PDB entry 9E7T | electron microscopy, 2.80 A resolution | chains A and C of the 3 polymer chains in the assembly

Chain A:
Protein: Dot/Icm T4SS effector PieF
Organism: Legionella pneumophila
UniProt: A0AAN5PHN6 (A0AAN5PHN6_LEGPN); residue numbers follow UniProt; this construct covers 1-125
Amino-acid sequence (150 residues; numbered -24 to 125; the number before each row is that of its first residue; numbers below 1 keep their minus sign (Met-24 is residue -24)):
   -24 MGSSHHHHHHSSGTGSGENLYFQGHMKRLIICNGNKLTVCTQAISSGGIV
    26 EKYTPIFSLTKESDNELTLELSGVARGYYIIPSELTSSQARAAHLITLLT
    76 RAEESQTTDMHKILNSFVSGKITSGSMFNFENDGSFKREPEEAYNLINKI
Disordered / not traced: -24 to 0, 19-25
Sequence notes: expression tag (-24 to 0)
What the authors report for this chain:
  - contacts within the chain: Phe111-Arg113 (backbone contact)

Chain C:
Protein: SDH7p Mitochondrial protein involved in assembly of succinate dehydrogenase, CCR4-NOT transcription complex subunit 7
Organism: Homo sapiens
Notes: EC 3.1.13.4
UniProt: chimeric construct of A0A0L8VUM0, Q9UIV1: residues -105 to -11 from A0A0L8VUM0 (A0A0L8VUM0_9SACH) positions 1-95 (UniProt number = residue number + 106); residues 1-285 from Q9UIV1 positions 1-285 (same numbers)
Amino-acid sequence (411 residues; each row starts with the number of its first residue; numbers below 1 keep their minus sign (Met-125 is residue -125)):
  -125 MGSSHHHHHHSSGLVPRGSHMSDSEVNQEAKPEVKPEVKPETHINLKVSD
   -75 GSSEIFFKIKKTTPLRRLMEAFAKRQGKEMDSLRFLYDGIRIQADQTPED
   -25 LDMEDNDIIEAHREQTGGSENLYFQGMPAATVDHSQRICEVWACNLDEEM
    25 KKIRQVIRKYNYVAMDTEFPGVVARPIGEFRSNADYQYQLLRCNVDLLKI
    75 IQLGLTFMNEQGEYPPGTSTWQFNFKFNLTEDMYAQDSIELLTTSGIQFK
   125 KHEEEGIETQYFAELLMTSGVVLCEGVKWLSFHSGYDFGYLIKILTNSNL
   175 PEEELDFFEILRLFFPVIYDVKYLMKSCKNLKGGLQEVAEQLELERIGPQ
   225 HQAGSDSLLTGMAFFKMREMFFEDHIDDAKYCGHLYGLGSGSSYVQNGTG
   275 NAYEEEANKQS
Disordered / not traced: -125 to 9, 264-285
Sequence notes: expression tag (-125 to -106); linker (-10 to 0)
Ion coordination: Mg2+: Asp40, Glu42, Asp230
Curated features (UniProtKB/Swiss-Prot):
  - binding site (a divalent metal cation): Asp40, Glu42, Asp161, Asp230, Glu278
What the authors report for this chain:
  - catalytic residues: Asp40, Asp161 (citing earlier work)

Chain A / chain C interface:
Contacting residue pairs - 51 pairs, chain A then chain C:
  Ile6(A) with Ile51(C), hydrophobic
  Lys87(A) with Thr104(C); Asp106(C), hydrogen bond (side chain-backbone); Met107(C)
  Ile88(A) with Met107(C), hydrophobic
  Ser91(A) with Met107(C)
  Lys96(A) with Leu71(C)
  Ile97(A) with Leu71(C), hydrophobic
  Thr98(A) with Asn173(C), hydrogen bond
  Ser99(A) with Arg66(C); Cys67(C)
  Gly100(A) with Pro50(C); Ile51(C), hydrogen bond (backbone-backbone); Cys67(C)
  Ser101(A) with Arg49(C); Ile51(C); Cys67(C)
  Met102(A) with Ala48(C); Arg49(C), hydrogen bond (backbone-backbone); Pro50(C); Ile51(C), hydrophobic
  Phe103(A) with Val47(C); Ala48(C), hydrophobic; Leu71(C), hydrophobic
  Phe111(A) with Val47(C), hydrophobic; Tyr108(C)
  Arg113(A) with Gln110(C); Asp111(C)
  Glu114(A) with Asp111(C), hydrogen bond (backbone-side chain)
  Pro115(A) with Asp111(C)
  Glu117(A) with Val46(C); Arg49(C), salt bridge
  Ala118(A) with Asp111(C); Ser112(C); Leu115(C)
  Tyr119(A) with Leu115(C), hydrophobic
  Leu121(A) with Phe43(C), hydrophobic; Val46(C), hydrophobic; Tyr160(C), hydrophobic
  Ile122(A) with Leu115(C), hydrophobic; His225(C)
  Asn123(A) with Gly208(C); Leu209(C), hydrogen bond (backbone-backbone); His225(C), hydrogen bond
  Lys124(A) with Asp40(C), salt bridge; Phe156(C), hydrogen bond (side chain-backbone); His157(C); Asp161(C), salt bridge; Lys196(C); Gly208(C)
  Ile125(A) with Lys196(C)
Other interface residues (no listed pair), chain A (27 interface residues in all): Cys7, Asp84, Asn104
Other interface residues (no listed pair), chain C (33 interface residues in all): Gly45, Asp70, Leu116, Gly207, Gln224
From the paper, about this interface:
  - residue pairs: Ile88(A)-Leu71(C) (hydrophobic contact), Lys96(A)-Leu71(C) (hydrophobic contact), Ile97(A)-Leu71(C) (hydrophobic contact), Phe103(A)-Leu71(C) (hydrophobic contact), Phe111(A)-Val47(C) (hydrophobic contact), Glu117(A)-Arg49(C) (salt bridge), Tyr119(A)-Leu115(C) (hydrophobic contact), Leu121(A)-Tyr160(C) (hydrophobic contact), Leu121(A)-Phe43(C) (hydrophobic contact), Lys124(A)-Asp40(C) (salt bridge), Lys124(A)-Asp161(C) (salt bridge), Lys124(A)-Phe156(C) (backbone contact), Lys124(A)-His157(C) (backbone contact)
  - interface residues, chain A: Lys96(A), Ser101(A), Phe105(A)
  - hot spots on chain A (mutagenesis) - T98E/F111E/R113E/E117R/L121E, T98E/F111E/R113E: abolished binding to SDH7p Mitochondrial protein involved in assembly of succinate dehydrogenase, CCR4-NOT transcription complex subunit 7 (chain C)
  - hot spots on chain A (mutagenesis) - E117R/L121E: decreased binding to SDH7p Mitochondrial protein involved in assembly of succinate dehydrogenase, CCR4-NOT transcription complex subunit 7 (chain C)
  - interface residues, chain C: Ala48(C)

In short:
27 residues of chain A face 33 of chain C across their interface; the contacts include 8 hydrogen bonds and 3
salt bridges. Polar contacts include Glu117(A)-Arg49(C), Lys124(A)-Asp40(C) and Lys124(A)-Asp161(C). The
authors report hydrophobic contacts between Ile88(A) and Leu71(C), Lys96(A) and Leu71(C) and Ile97(A) and
Leu71(C) among others; salt bridges between Glu117(A) and Arg49(C), Lys124(A) and Asp40(C) and Lys124(A) and
Asp161(C); backbone contacts between Lys124(A) and Phe156(C) and Lys124(A) and His157(C). From the paper:
catalytic residues Asp40(C) and Asp161(C); T98E/F111E/R113E/E117R/L121E and T98E/F111E/R113E of chain A
abolish binding to SDH7p Mitochondrial protein involved in assembly of succinate dehydrogenase, CCR4-NOT
transcription complex subunit 7 (chain C).
Chain A is Dot/Icm T4SS effector PieF (Legionella pneumophila) and chain C is SDH7p Mitochondrial protein
involved in assembly of succinate dehydrogenase, CCR4-NOT transcription complex subunit 7 (Homo sapiens); the
structure, Cryo-EM structure of NOT1:NOT7:PieF, was determined by electron microscopy together with 9E7U from
the same study.
